8YS4 - chains E and F of the 20 polymer chains in the assembly; structure by electron microscopy, 4.80 A resolution (low resolution: residue-level contacts below are approximate; hydrogen-bond / salt-bridge calls are withheld).

# Chain E
Name: Spike glycoprotein E2
Organism: Eastern equine encephalitis virus
UniProt: Q4QXJ7 (POLS_EEEVF); residues 1-420 here correspond to UniProt positions 325-744 (UniProt number = residue number + 324)
Chain sequence (420 residues; each row starts with the number of its first residue):
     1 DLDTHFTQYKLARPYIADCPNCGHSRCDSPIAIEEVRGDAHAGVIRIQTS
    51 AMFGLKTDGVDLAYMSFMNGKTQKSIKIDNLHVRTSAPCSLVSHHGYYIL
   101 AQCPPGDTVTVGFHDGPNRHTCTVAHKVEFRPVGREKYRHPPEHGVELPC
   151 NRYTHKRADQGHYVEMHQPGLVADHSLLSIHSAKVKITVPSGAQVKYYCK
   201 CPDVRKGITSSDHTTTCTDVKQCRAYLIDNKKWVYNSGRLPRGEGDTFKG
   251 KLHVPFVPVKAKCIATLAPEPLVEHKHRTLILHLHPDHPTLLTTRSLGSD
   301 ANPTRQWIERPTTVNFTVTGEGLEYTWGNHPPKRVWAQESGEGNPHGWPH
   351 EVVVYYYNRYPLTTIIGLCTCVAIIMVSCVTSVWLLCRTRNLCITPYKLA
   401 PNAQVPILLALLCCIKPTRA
Construct notes: conflict Lys206 (Glu530 in Q4QXJ7)
Disulfides: Cys19-Cys122, Cys22-Cys27, Cys89-Cys103, Cys150-Cys263, Cys199-Cys223, Cys201-Cys217, Cys393-Cys414
What the authors report for this chain:
  - mutagenesis - K231A: decreased binding to LA1-2-Fc
  - mutagenesis - K206A: decreased binding to LA3-5-Fc
  - mutagenesis - K206E (KD of 167.0 nM): decreased binding to LA1-8-Fc
  - mutagenesis - K206E: decreased binding to VLDLR

# Chain F
Name: Capsid protein
Organism: Eastern equine encephalitis virus
Notes: EC 3.4.21.90
UniProt: Q4QXJ7 (POLS_EEEVF); residues 1-261 here = UniProt positions 1-261
Chain sequence (261 residues; row label = number of the first residue in the row):
     1 MFPYPTLNYPPMAPINPMAYRDPNPPRRRWRPFRPPLAAQIEDLRRSIAS
    51 LTLKQRAPNPPAGPPANRKKPAPKPKPAQAKKKRPPPPAKKQKRKPKPGK
   101 RQRMCMKLESDKTFPIMLNGQVNGYACVVGGRVFKPLHVEGRIDNEQLAA
   151 IKLKKASIYDLEYGDVPQCMKSDTLQYTSDKPPGFYNWHHGAVQYENNRF
   201 TVPRGVGGKGDSGRPILDNKGRVVAIVLGGVNEGSRTALSVVTWNQKGVT
   251 VKDTPEGSEPW
Not modelled in the structure: 1-110
Construct notes: conflict Ser50 (Asn in Q4QXJ7); engineered mutation Asn67 (Lys in Q4QXJ7)

# Interface between chain E and chain F
Contacting residue pairs (20):
  Thr395(E) with Tyr159(F); Leu161(F)
  Pro396(E) with Tyr159(F); Val249(F); Thr250(F)
  Tyr397(E) with Val249(F)
  Lys398(E) with Arg132(F)
  Leu399(E) with Phe134(F); Tyr159(F); Asp160(F); Leu161(F); Gln176(F); Thr250(F)
  Ala400(E) with Trp244(F); Gly248(F)
  Pro401(E) with Arg132(F); Gln176(F)
  Asn402(E) with Gln176(F); Trp244(F)
  Ala403(E) with Lys247(F)

# Summary
The interface between chain E and chain F involves 9 residues on one side and 11 on the other. The paper
reports that K231A of chain E reduces binding to LA1-2-Fc; K206A of chain E reduces binding to LA3-5-Fc.
Here chain E is Spike glycoprotein E2 and chain F is Capsid protein, both from Eastern equine encephalitis
virus. Entry 8YS4 (Overall structure of Eastern Equine Encephalitis virus VLP in complex with the receptor
VLDLR LA3-5) was determined by electron microscopy (same publication as 8XI5).
